6JBX - chains B and C of the 4 polymer chains in the assembly; structure by X-ray diffraction, 2.20 A resolution.

[Chain B]
Molecule: Fatty acid biosynthesis transcriptional regulator
Source organism: Streptococcus pneumoniae
Reference sequence: A0A062WM61 (A0A062WM61_STREE); residues 0-143 here correspond to UniProt positions 1-144 (UniProt number = residue number + 1)
Amino-acid sequence (152 residues; row label = number of the first residue in the row; numbers below 1 keep their minus sign (Met-8 is residue -8)):
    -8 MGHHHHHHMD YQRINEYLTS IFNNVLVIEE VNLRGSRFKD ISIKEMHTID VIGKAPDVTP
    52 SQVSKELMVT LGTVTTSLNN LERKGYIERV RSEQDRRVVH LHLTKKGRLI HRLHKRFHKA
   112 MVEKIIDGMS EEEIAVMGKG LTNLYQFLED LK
Unresolved in the structure: -8 to 0
Differences from the reference sequence: expression tag (-8 to -1)
Reported in the primary citation:
  - binding site for the 23-nt DNA strand: Thr64, Arg87, Arg88
  - binding site for the 23-nt DNA strand (chain C): Ser33, Lys35, Ser52, Thr61, Thr66, Asn70, Arg80, Arg88, Val90
  - mutagenesis - K96A/R99A: decreased binding to the 23-nt DNA strand (chain C)

[Chain C]
Molecule: 23-nt DNA strand
Sequence (23 nucleotides; numbered 1 to 23; the number before each row is that of its first residue):
     1 AATAGTTTGA CTGTCAAATT ATG

[Chain B / chain C interface]
Contacting residue pairs (19; chain B residue first):
  Thr50(B) - DG5(C)  phosphate contact
  Pro51(B) - DG5(C)  phosphate contact
  Ser52(B) - DA4(C)  sugar contact
  Ser52(B) - DG5(C)  hydrogen bond to the phosphate
  Leu62(B) - DG5(C)  base contact
  Leu62(B) - DT6(C)  base contact
  Gly63(B) - DT6(C)  base contact
  Gly63(B) - DT7(C)  base contact
  Thr66(B) - DG5(C)  sugar contact
  Thr66(B) - DT6(C)  hydrogen bond to the phosphate
  Thr66(B) - DT7(C)  base contact
  Asn70(B) - DT7(C)  hydrogen bond to the phosphate
  Arg80(B) - DT6(C)  salt bridge to the phosphate
  Arg88(B) - DT3(C)  hydrogen bond to the base
  Arg88(B) - DA4(C)  phosphate contact
  Arg88(B) - DG5(C)  sugar contact
  Val89(B) - DA4(C)  phosphate contact
  Val89(B) - DG5(C)  phosphate contact
  Val90(B) - DG5(C)  hydrogen bond to the phosphate
Also at the interface, not in a pair above, chain B (13 interface residues in all): Thr67, Arg82
Also at the interface, not in a pair above, chain C (7 interface residues in all): DA2, DT8

[In short]
13 residues of chain B face 7 of chain C across their interface; the contacts include 5 hydrogen bonds and 1
salt bridge. Among the polar pairs are Arg88(B)-DT3(C), Ser52(B)-DG5(C) and Thr66(B)-DT6(C). The paper reports
a binding site for the 23-nt DNA strand (chain C) at Ser33(B), Lys35(B) and Ser52(B) among others; K96A/R99A
of chain B reduce binding to the 23-nt DNA strand (chain C).
Chain B is Fatty acid biosynthesis transcriptional regulator (Streptococcus pneumoniae) and chain C is a 23-nt
DNA strand; the structure, Crystal structure of Streptococcus pneumoniae FabT in complex with DNA, was
determined by X-ray diffraction.
